PDB entry 4Z2G | X-ray diffraction, 2.60 A resolution | chain A

# Chain A
Protein: Chitinase B
Organism: Serratia marcescens
Notes: EC 3.2.1.14
UniProtKB: P11797 (CHIB_SERMA); residues 2-499 here = UniProt positions 2-499
Amino-acid sequence (503 residues; numbered -3 to 499; the number before each row is that of its first residue; numbers below 1 keep their minus sign (Asp-3 is residue -3)):
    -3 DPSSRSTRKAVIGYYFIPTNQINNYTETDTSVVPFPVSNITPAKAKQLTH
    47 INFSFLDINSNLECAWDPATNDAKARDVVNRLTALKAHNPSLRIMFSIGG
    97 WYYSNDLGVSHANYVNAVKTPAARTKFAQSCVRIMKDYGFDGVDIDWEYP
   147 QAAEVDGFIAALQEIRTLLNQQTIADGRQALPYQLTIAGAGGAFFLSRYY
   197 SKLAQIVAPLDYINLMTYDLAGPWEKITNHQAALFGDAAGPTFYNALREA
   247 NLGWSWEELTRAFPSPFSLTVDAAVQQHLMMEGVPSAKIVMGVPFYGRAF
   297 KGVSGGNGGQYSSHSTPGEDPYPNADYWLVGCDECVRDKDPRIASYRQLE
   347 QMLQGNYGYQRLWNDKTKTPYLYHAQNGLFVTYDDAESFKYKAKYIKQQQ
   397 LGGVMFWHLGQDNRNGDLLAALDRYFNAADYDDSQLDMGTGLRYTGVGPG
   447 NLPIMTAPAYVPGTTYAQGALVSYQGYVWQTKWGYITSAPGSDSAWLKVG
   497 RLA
Not modelled in the structure: -3 to 1
Construct notes: expression tag (-3 to 1)
Disulfide bonds: Cys328-Cys331
UniProt features mapped onto this chain:
  - active site: Glu144 (Proton donor)
  - binding site (chitin): Asp68, Ala69, Gly95 to Tyr98, Tyr145, Met212 to Asp215, Trp403

# Summary
UniProt lists active-site residue Glu144 and 12 chitin-binding residues.
Chain A is Chitinase B (Serratia marcescens); the structure, Serratia marcescens Chitinase B complexed with
macrolide inhibitor 26, was determined by X-ray diffraction together with 4Z2H, 4Z2I and 4Z2K from the same
study.
